PDB entry 5Z8Y | X-ray diffraction, 3.40 A resolution | chains A and B

# Chain A
Molecule: Leucine-rich repeat transmembrane neuronal protein 2
Organism: Homo sapiens
UniProtKB: O43300 (LRRT2_HUMAN); numbering as in UniProt (aligned over 34-371)
Chain sequence (346 residues; row label = number of the first residue in the row):
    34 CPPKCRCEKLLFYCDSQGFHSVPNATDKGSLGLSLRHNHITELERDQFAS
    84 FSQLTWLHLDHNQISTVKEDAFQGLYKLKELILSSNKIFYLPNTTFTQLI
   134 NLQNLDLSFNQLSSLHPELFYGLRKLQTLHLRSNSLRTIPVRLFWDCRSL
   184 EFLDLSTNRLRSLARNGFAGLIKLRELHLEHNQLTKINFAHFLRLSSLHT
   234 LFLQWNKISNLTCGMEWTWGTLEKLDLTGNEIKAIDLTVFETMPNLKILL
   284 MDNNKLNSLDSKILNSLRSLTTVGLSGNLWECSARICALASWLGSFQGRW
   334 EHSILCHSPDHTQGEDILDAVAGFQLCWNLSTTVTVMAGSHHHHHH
Not modelled in the structure: 362-379
Cystine bridges: C34-C40, C38-C47, C315-C339, C320-C360
Glycans and other covalent adducts: N-acetylglucosamine (NAG) linked to N57, N126, N243
Differences from the reference sequence: engineered mutation A355 (His in O43300); expression tag (372-379)
Bound ions: Zn2+: H53, H72 (shared with 2 residues of chain E)
Curated features (UniProtKB/Swiss-Prot):
  - glycosylation (N-linked (GlcNAc...) asparagine): N57, N126, N243, N362
From the paper describing this entry:
  - post-translational modification sites: N57 (proposed by the authors, not directly observed)
  - Ca2+ coordination through a water molecule: E348
  - conformationally variable residues (side-chain flip): E348
  - mutagenesis - E348Q: abolished signaling in response to presynaptic differentiation
  - mutagenesis - D352A, F357A: decreased signaling in response to presynaptic differentiation
  - mutagenesis - H355A: unchanged signaling in response to presynaptic differentiation
  - mutagenesis - D259A/T261A: unchanged binding to Neurexin-1-beta (chain B) (from molecular simulation)

# Chain B
Molecule: Neurexin-1-beta
Organism: Homo sapiens
UniProtKB: P58400 (NRX1B_HUMAN), isoform P58400-1; residue numbers follow UniProt; this construct covers 86-266
Chain sequence (193 residues; row label = number of the first residue in the row):
    82 DAASHAGTTYIFSKGGGQITYKWPPNDRPSTRADRLAIGFSTVQKEAVLV
   132 RVDSSSGLGDYLELHIHQGKIGVKFNVGTDDIAIEESNAIINDGKYHVVR
   182 FTRSGGNATLQVDSWPVIERYPAGRQLTIFNSQATIIIGGKEQGQPFQGQ
   232 LSGLYYNGLKVLNMAAENDANIAIVGNVRLVGEVPGSHHHHHH
Not modelled in the structure: 82-84, 263-274
Glycans and other covalent adducts: glycan linked to N188
Differences from the reference sequence: expression tag (82-85, 267-274)
Bound ions: Ca2+: D141, V158, I210, N212
From the paper describing this entry:
  - Ca2+ coordination: D141, V158, I210, N212
  - contacts within the chain: N157-G159 (hydrogen bond)

# How chain A and chain B interact
Pairs across the interface - 18 pairs, chain A then chain B:
  H344(A) - L139(B)
  H344(A) - N212(B)
  Q346(A) - I210(B)
  Q346(A) - N212(B)
  G347(A) - I210(B)
  E348(A) - L208(B)
  E348(A) - T209(B)  hydrogen bond (side chain-backbone)
  E348(A) - I210(B)  hydrogen bond (side chain-backbone)
  E348(A) - N212(B)
  L351(A) - R206(B)
  D352(A) - R206(B)  salt bridge
  D352(A) - Q207(B)
  D352(A) - L208(B)
  D352(A) - T209(B)
  G356(A) - T160(B)  hydrogen bond (backbone-side chain)
  G356(A) - L208(B)
  F357(A) - T160(B)
  F357(A) - L208(B)  hydrophobic
Interface residues without a listed pair, chain A (11 interface residues in all): D343, A353, A355
Interface residues without a listed pair, chain B (9 interface residues in all): V158
From the paper, about this interface:
  - pairs named by the authors: D352(A)-R206(B) (hydrogen bond), F357(A)-L208(B) (hydrophobic contact)
  - hot spots on chain A (mutagenesis) - E348Q: abolished binding to Neurexin-1-beta (chain B)

# Summary
Chain A and chain B form an interface of 11 and 9 residues respectively; the contacts include 3 hydrogen bonds
and 1 salt bridge. Polar pairs include D352(A)-R206(B), E348(A)-T209(B) and E348(A)-I210(B). The paper
describes a hydrogen bond between D352(A) and R206(B); a hydrophobic contact between F357(A) and L208(B). From
the paper: D352A and F357A of chain A reduce signaling in response to presynaptic differentiation; Ca2+
coordination by D141(B), V158(B) and I210(B) among others; 5 substitutions were tested in all.
Chain A is Leucine-rich repeat transmembrane neuronal protein 2 and chain B is Neurexin-1-beta, both from Homo
sapiens; the structure, Crystal structure of human LRRTM2 in complex with Neurexin 1beta, was determined by
X-ray diffraction together with 5Z8X from the same study.
